7V8S - chains A and B; structure by X-ray diffraction, 2.08 A resolution.

# Chain A (and B)
Molecule: Cyclohexanone Monooxygenase from Thermocrispum municipale
Source organism: Thermocrispum municipale
Notes: EC 1.14.13.22; chain B of this document is another copy of the same molecule, construct and numbering; everything in this record applies to it too
Reference sequence: A0A1L1QK40 (A0A1L1QK40_9PSEU); numbering as in UniProt (aligned over 1-541)
Sequence (541 residues; row label = number of the first residue in the row):
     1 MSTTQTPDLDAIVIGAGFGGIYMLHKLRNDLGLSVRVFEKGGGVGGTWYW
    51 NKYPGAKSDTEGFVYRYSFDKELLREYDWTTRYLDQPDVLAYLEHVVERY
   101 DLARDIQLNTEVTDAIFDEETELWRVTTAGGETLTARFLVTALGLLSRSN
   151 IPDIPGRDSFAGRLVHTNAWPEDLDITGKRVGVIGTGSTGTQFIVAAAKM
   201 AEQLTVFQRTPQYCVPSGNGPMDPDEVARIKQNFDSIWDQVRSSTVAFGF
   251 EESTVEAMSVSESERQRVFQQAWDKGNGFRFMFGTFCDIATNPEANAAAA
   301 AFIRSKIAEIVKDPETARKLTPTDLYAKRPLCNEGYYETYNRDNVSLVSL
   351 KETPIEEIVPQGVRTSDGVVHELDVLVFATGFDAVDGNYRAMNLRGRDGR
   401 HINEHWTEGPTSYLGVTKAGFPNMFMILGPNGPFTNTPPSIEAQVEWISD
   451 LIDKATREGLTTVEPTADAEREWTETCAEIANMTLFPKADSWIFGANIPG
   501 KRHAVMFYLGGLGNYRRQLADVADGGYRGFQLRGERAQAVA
Not modelled in the structure: 1-5, 535-541
Differences from the reference sequence: engineered mutation Thr437 (Leu in A0A1L1QK40)
Metal / ion sites: Na+ near Glu338 (its only coordinating residue here)
Ligand contacts:
  - FAD (flavin-adenine dinucleotide): Ile14, Gly15, Ala16, Gly17, Phe18, Gly19, Gly20, Phe38, Glu39, Lys40, Gly41, Gly45, Gly46, Thr47, Trp48, Trp50, Asn51, Tyr53, Lys57, Ser58, Asp59, Thr60, Tyr65, Thr110, Glu111, Val112, Ala142, Leu143, Gly144, Leu146, Ser147, Gln192, Arg329, Phe382, Asn388, Met392, Leu428, Thr435, Asn436, Thr437, Ile441
  - NADP (NAP; NADP nicotinamide-adenine-dinucleotide phosphate): Tyr53, Lys57, Ser58, Asp59, Leu146, Asn150, Pro152, Ile154, Ile184, Gly185, Thr186, Gly187, Ser188, Thr189, Gly190, Gln192, Arg209, Thr210, Gln212, Arg329, Leu350, Ala379, Thr380, Gly381, Phe382, Trp492, Asn497

# Interface between chain A and chain B
Pairs across the interface (33):
  Lys40(A) with Gly130(B)
  Gly41(A) with Gly130(B)
  Gly42(A) with Gly130(B), hydrogen bond (backbone-backbone)
  Tyr49(A) with Gly130(B), hydrogen bond (side chain-backbone); Gly131(B), hydrogen bond (side chain-backbone); Glu132(B)
  Trp50(A) with Ala129(B); Gly130(B); Gly131(B)
  Gln107(A) with Asn109(B), hydrogen bond
  Asn109(A) with Gln107(B), hydrogen bond; Asn109(B); Thr110(B), hydrogen bond; Gly130(B)
  Thr110(A) with Asn109(B)
  Arg125(A) with Arg163(B); Asp173(B), salt bridge
  Ala129(A) with Trp50(B)
  Gly130(A) with Lys40(B); Gly41(B); Gly42(B), hydrogen bond (backbone-backbone); Tyr49(B), hydrogen bond (backbone-side chain); Trp50(B); Asn109(B)
  Gly131(A) with Tyr49(B); Trp50(B)
  Glu132(A) with Tyr49(B)
  Thr133(A) with Pro171(B); Asp173(B)
  Arg163(A) with Arg125(B)
  Pro171(A) with Thr133(B)
  Asp173(A) with Arg125(B), salt bridge; Thr133(B)
Also at the interface, not in a pair above, chain A (20 interface residues in all): Lys52, Leu108, Glu172
Also at the interface, not in a pair above, chain B (18 interface residues in all): Leu108

# Summary
Chain A and chain B form an interface of 20 and 18 residues respectively, with 8 hydrogen bonds and 2 salt
bridges. Polar pairs include Arg125(A)-Asp173(B), Tyr49(A)-Gly130(B) and Tyr49(A)-Gly131(B). Ligands of chain
A: flavin-adenine dinucleotide and NADP.
Both chains are Cyclohexanone Monooxygenase from Thermocrispum municipale (Thermocrispum municipale). Entry
7V8S (Crystal structure of cyclohexanone monooxygenase from T. municipale mutant L437T complexed with NADP+
and FAD in ...) was determined by X-ray diffraction together with 7V8O and 7V8R from the same study.
